6DCF - chains F and P of the 9 polymer chains in the assembly; structure by X-ray diffraction, 3.45 A resolution.

[Chain F]
Name: RNA polymerase sigma factor SigA
Source organism: Mycobacterium smegmatis (strain ATCC 700084 / mc(2)155)
UniProtKB: A0QW02 (A0QW02_MYCS2); residue numbers follow UniProt; this construct covers 1-466
Sequence (466 residues; each row starts with the number of its first residue):
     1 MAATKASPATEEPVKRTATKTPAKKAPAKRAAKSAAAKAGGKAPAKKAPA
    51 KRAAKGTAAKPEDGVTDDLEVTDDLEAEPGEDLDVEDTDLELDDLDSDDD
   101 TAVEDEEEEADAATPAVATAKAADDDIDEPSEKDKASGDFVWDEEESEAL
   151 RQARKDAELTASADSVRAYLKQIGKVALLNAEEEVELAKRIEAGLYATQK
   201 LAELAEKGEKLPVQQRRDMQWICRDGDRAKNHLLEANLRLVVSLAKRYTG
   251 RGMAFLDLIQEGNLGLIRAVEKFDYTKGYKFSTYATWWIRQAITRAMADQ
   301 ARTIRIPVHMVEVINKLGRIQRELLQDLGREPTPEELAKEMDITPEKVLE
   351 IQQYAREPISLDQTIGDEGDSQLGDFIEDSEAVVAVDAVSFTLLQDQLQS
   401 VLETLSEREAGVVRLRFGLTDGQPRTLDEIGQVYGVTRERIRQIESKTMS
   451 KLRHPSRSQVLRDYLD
Disordered / not traced: 1-163, 365-369, 466

[Chain P]
Molecule: 26-nt DNA strand
Sequence (26 nucleotides; each row starts with the number of its first residue):
     1 AGCACAATTTAACACTTTTGTCAAGC

[How chain F and chain P interact]
Contacting residue pairs - 18 pairs, chain F then chain P:
  Arg-295(F) / DG2(P)  hydrogen bond to the base
  Glu-312(F) / DG2(P)  base contact
  Glu-312(F) / DC3(P)  hydrogen bond to the base
  Lys-316(F) / DG2(P)  phosphate contact
  Arg-319(F) / DA1(P)  hydrogen bond to the phosphate
  Arg-319(F) / DG2(P)  salt bridge to the phosphate
  Arg-416(F) / DG20(P)  salt bridge to the phosphate
  Thr-426(F) / DT19(P)  hydrogen bond to the phosphate
  Thr-426(F) / DG20(P)  hydrogen bond to the phosphate
  Leu-427(F) / DG20(P)  hydrogen bond to the phosphate
  Asp-428(F) / DT19(P)  phosphate contact
  Asp-428(F) / DG20(P)  phosphate contact
  Arg-438(F) / DG20(P)  hydrogen bond to the base
  Arg-438(F) / DT21(P)  base contact
  Glu-439(F) / DT21(P)  base contact
  Glu-439(F) / DC22(P)  hydrogen bond to the base
  Arg-442(F) / DT21(P)  phosphate contact
  Arg-442(F) / DC22(P)  salt bridge to the phosphate
Interface residues without a listed pair, chain F (13 interface residues in all): Gln-291, Gln-443
Interface residues without a listed pair, chain P (9 interface residues in all): DA23, DA24

[Overview]
Chain F and chain P form an interface of 13 and 9 residues respectively, with 8 hydrogen bonds and 3 salt
bridges. Polar contacts include Arg-295(F)/DG2(P), Glu-312(F)/DC3(P) and Arg-438(F)/DG20(P).
Chain F is RNA polymerase sigma factor SigA (Mycobacterium smegmatis (strain ATCC 700084 / mc(2)155)) and
chain P is a 26-nt DNA strand; the structure, Crystal structure of a Mycobacterium smegmatis transcription
initiation complex with Rifampicin-resistant RNA polymerase and bound to ..., was determined by X-ray
diffraction (same publication as 6CCE and 6CCV).
